3RGD - chains B and G of the 24 polymer chains in the assembly; structure by X-ray diffraction, 2.89 A resolution.

# Chain B (and G)
Molecule: Ferritin, middle subunit
Source organism: Rana catesbeiana
Notes: EC 1.16.3.1; chain G of this document is another copy of the same molecule, construct and numbering; everything in this record applies to it too
UniProt: P07798 (FRI2_RANCA); numbering as in UniProt (aligned over 1-176)
Chain sequence (176 residues; each row starts with the number of its first residue):
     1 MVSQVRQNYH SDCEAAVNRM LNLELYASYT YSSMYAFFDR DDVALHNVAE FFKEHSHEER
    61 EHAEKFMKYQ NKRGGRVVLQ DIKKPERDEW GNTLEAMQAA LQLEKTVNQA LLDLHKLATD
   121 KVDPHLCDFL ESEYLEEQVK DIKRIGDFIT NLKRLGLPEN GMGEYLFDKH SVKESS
Not modelled in the structure: 1, 175-176 (chain G: 1, 173-176)
Bound ions: Fe ion site 1: E24, E59; Fe ion site 2: E59, E104

# Chain B / chain G interface
Residue-residue contacts (31; chain B residue first):
  D39(B) with K143(G), hydrogen bond (backbone-side chain)
  R40(B) with K143(G); D147(G)
  D41(B) with K143(G); D147(G); T150(G), hydrogen bond (backbone-side chain)
  D42(B) with T150(G)
  V43(B) with T150(G); R154(G), hydrogen bond (backbone-side chain)
  A44(B) with D147(G); N151(G), hydrogen bond (backbone-side chain); R154(G), hydrogen bond (backbone-side chain)
  L45(B) with N151(G); R154(G)
  H46(B) with K143(G); D147(G), salt bridge
  G161(B) with R154(G)
  M162(B) with R154(G), hydrogen bond (backbone-backbone); N160(G); M162(G), hydrophobic; L166(G), hydrophobic
  E164(B) with R154(G), salt bridge
  Y165(B) with N151(G); L155(G), hydrophobic; L166(G); F167(G); H170(G); S171(G), hydrogen bond
  L166(B) with L166(G), hydrophobic
  K169(B) with H170(G)
  H170(B) with H170(G)
Also at the interface, not in a pair above, chain G (13 interface residues in all): G146

# Overview
15 residues of chain B and 13 residues of chain G are in contact, with 7 hydrogen bonds and 2 salt bridges.
Polar pairs include H46(B)-D147(G), E164(B)-R154(G) and D39(B)-K143(G). The Fe ion site 1 is built by E24(B)
and E59(B).
Both chains are Ferritin, middle subunit (Rana catesbeiana). Entry 3RGD (Iron loaded frog M ferritin. Short
soaking time) was determined by X-ray diffraction (same publication as 4DAS, 3RBC and 3RE7).
